PDB entry 1J3K | X-ray diffraction, 2.10 A resolution | chains A and D of the 4 polymer chains in the assembly

# Chain A
Molecule: Bifunctional dihydrofolate reductase-thymidylate synthase
Organism: Plasmodium falciparum
Notes: EC 1.5.1.3, 2.1.1.45
Reference sequence: P13922 (DRTS_PLAFK); residue numbers follow UniProt; this construct covers 1-280
Sequence (280 residues; each row starts with the number of its first residue):
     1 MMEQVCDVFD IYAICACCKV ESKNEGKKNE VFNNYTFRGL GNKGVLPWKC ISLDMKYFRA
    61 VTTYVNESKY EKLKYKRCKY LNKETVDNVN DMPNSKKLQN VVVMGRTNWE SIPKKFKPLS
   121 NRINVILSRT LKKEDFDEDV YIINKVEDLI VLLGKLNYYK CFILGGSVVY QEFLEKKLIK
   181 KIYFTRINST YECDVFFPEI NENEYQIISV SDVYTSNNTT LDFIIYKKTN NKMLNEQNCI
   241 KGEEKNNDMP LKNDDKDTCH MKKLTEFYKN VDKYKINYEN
Disordered / not traced: 86-95, 232-280
Differences from the reference sequence: engineered mutation Ile51 (Asn in P13922), Arg59 (Cys in P13922), Asn108 (Ser in P13922), Leu164 (Ile in P13922)
Residues lining bound ligands:
  - NADPH (NDP; NADPH dihydro-nicotinamide-adenine-dinucleotide phosphate): Cys15, Ala16, Leu40, Gly41, Asn42, Gly44, Val45, Leu46, Trp48, Gly105, Arg106, Thr107, Asn108, Ser111, Leu127, Ser128, Arg129, Thr130, Leu131, Asn144, Lys145, Val146, Leu164, Gly165, Gly166, Ser167, Val168, Val169, Tyr170, Glu172, Val195
  - WRA (6,6-dimethyl-1-[3-(2,4,5-trichlorophenoxy)propoxy]-1,6-dihydro-1,3,5-triazine-2,4-diamine): Ile14, Cys15, Ala16, Leu46, Trp48, Asp54, Met55, Phe58, Asn108, Ser111, Ile112, Pro113, Phe116, Leu119, Leu164, Tyr170, Thr185
Swiss-Prot annotation at these positions:
  - binding site (substrate): Ile14, Cys15, Val31, Asp54, Asn108, Tyr170, Thr185
  - binding site (NADP(+)): Ala16, Gly39 to Val45, Arg106 to Asn108, Ser128 to Thr130, Asn144, Gly165 to Glu172
  - natural variant: Ala16 (A16V: In strain: Isolate Palo-Alto), Ile51 (N51I: this construct carries the variant), Arg59 (R59C: In strain: Isolate FCR-3, Isolate Gambia and 1 more), Asn108 (N108T: In strain: Isolate FCR-3, Isolate Gambia and 1 more)

# Chain D
Molecule: Bifunctional dihydrofolate reductase-thymidylate synthase
Organism: Plasmodium falciparum
Notes: EC 1.5.1.3, 2.1.1.45
Reference sequence: P13922 (DRTS_PLAFK); residues 281-608 here = UniProt positions 281-608
Sequence (328 residues; row label = number of the first residue in the row):
   281 DDDDEEEDDF VYFNFNKEKE EKNKNSIHPN DFQIYNSLKY KYHPEYQYLN IIYDIMMNGN
   341 KQSDRTGVGV LSKFGYIMKF DLSQYFPLLT TKKLFLRGII EELLWFIRGE TNGNTLLNKN
   401 VRIWEANGTR EFLDNRKLFH REVNDLGPIY GFQWRHFGAE YTNMYDNYEN KGVDQLKNII
   461 NLIKNDPTSR RILLCAWNVK DLDQMALPPC HILCQFYVFD GKLSCIMYQR SCDLGLGVPF
   521 NIASYSIFTH MIAQVCNLQP AQFIHVLGNA HVYNNHIDSL KIQLNRIPYP FPTLKLNPDI
   581 KNIEDFTISD FTIQNYVHHE KISMDMAA
Disordered / not traced: 281-282
Residues lining bound ligands: 2'-deoxyuridine 5'-monophosphate (UMP): Arg345, Cys490, His491, Gln509, Arg510, Ser511, Cys512, Asp513, Gly517, Val518, Asn521, His551, Tyr553
Swiss-Prot annotation at these positions:
  - active site: Cys490
  - binding site (dUMP): Arg345, His491, Gln509 to Asp513, Asn521, His551 to Tyr553

# How chain A and chain D interact
Residue-residue contacts - 33 pairs, chain A then chain D:
  Tyr12(A) with Glu285(D), hydrogen bond
  Leu53(A) with Phe295(D); Asn296(D)
  Lys56(A) with Phe295(D); Asn296(D), hydrogen bond
  Tyr57(A) with Phe295(D), hydrophobic
  Ala60(A) with Phe295(D), hydrophobic
  Val61(A) with Tyr292(D), hydrophobic
  Tyr64(A) with Asp288(D); Val291(D), hydrophobic; Tyr292(D), hydrophobic
  Lys69(A) with Asp284(D), salt bridge; Glu287(D), salt bridge; Asp288(D), salt bridge
  Lys72(A) with Asp284(D), salt bridge
  Tyr159(A) with Asp288(D), hydrogen bond
  Lys160(A) with Asp288(D), salt bridge; Tyr292(D)
  Lys180(A) with Glu285(D), salt bridge
  Lys181(A) with Glu285(D); Glu286(D), salt bridge; Asp289(D), salt bridge
  Tyr183(A) with Asp289(D), hydrogen bond; Tyr292(D)
  Ser209(A) with Phe293(D)
  Val210(A) with Phe293(D)
  Ser211(A) with Phe293(D)
  Tyr214(A) with Phe295(D)
  Phe223(A) with Phe293(D); Phe295(D), hydrophobic
  Ile225(A) with Asp289(D); Phe293(D), hydrophobic
  Lys227(A) with Glu286(D), salt bridge
Interface residues without a listed pair, chain A (25 interface residues in all): Asp10, Asn66, Phe162, Ile208

# Overview
The interface between chain A and chain D involves 25 residues on one side and 11 on the other, with 4
hydrogen bonds and 9 salt bridges. Polar contacts include Lys69(A)-Asp284(D), Lys69(A)-Glu287(D) and
Lys69(A)-Asp288(D). Ligands of chain A: compound WRA and NADPH.
Chain A is Bifunctional dihydrofolate reductase-thymidylate synthase and chain D is Bifunctional dihydrofolate
reductase-thymidylate synthase, both from Plasmodium falciparum; the structure, Quadruple mutant
(N51I+C59R+S108N+I164L) Plasmodium falciparum dihydrofolate reductase-thymidylate synthase (PfDHFR-TS)
complexed with WR99210, NADPH, and dUMP, was determined by X-ray diffraction (same publication as 1J3I and
1J3J).
